PDB entry 1H4E | X-ray diffraction, 1.65 A resolution | chain A

[Chain A]
Protein: Molybdopterin-guanine dinucleotide biosynthesis protein A
Source organism: Escherichia coli
Reference sequence: P32173 (MOBA_ECOLI); residue numbers follow UniProt; this construct covers 1-194
Chain sequence (201 residues; numbered 1 to 201; the number before each row is that of its first residue):
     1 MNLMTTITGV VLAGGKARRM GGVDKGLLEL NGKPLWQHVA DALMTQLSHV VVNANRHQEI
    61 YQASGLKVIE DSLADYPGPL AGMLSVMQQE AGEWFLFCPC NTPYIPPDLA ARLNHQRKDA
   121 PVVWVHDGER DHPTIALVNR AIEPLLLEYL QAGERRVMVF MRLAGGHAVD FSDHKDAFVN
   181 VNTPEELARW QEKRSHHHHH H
Disordered / not traced: 1-3, 192-201
Differences from the reference sequence: engineered mutation N101 (Asp in P32173)
Swiss-Prot annotation at these positions:
  - binding site (GTP): L12 to G14, K25, N53, D71
  - mutagenesis: L12 to G14 (7.5-fold decrease in affinity for GTP and nearly no effect on catalytic activity. Displays a 3-fold decrease in activity with GTP and gains a low activity with CTP as substrate ...), G15 (G15L: Complete loss of catalytic activity. Still capable of binding MPT and MGD and interacting with both MoeA and MobB), R19 (R19A: Slight reduction in catalytic activity), G22 (G22L: Nearly no effect on catalytic activity), K25 (K25A: Marked reduction in catalytic activity. Still capable of interacting with both MoeA and MobB), G78 (G78L: Nearly no effect on catalytic activity), P79 to G82 (11-fold decrease in affinity for GTP and nearly no effect on catalytic activity. Displays a 3-fold decrease in activity with GTP and gains a low activity with CTP as substrate ...), G82 (G82L: Slight reduction in catalytic activity), R156 (R156A: Nearly no effect on catalytic activity), N180 (N180D: Nearly no effect on catalytic activity), N182 (N182D: Nearly no effect on catalytic activity)
Reported in the primary citation:
  - conformationally variable residues: K25
  - mutagenesis - G15L: abolished catalytic activity
  - mutagenesis - K25A, G82L: decreased catalytic activity
  - mutagenesis - G15L, K25A (2-fold), G78L: decreased binding to MGD
  - mutagenesis - R19A, G22L, N180D/N182D, N182D: unchanged catalytic activity
  - mutagenesis - G22L: increased binding to MGD
  - mutagenesis - G15L, K25A, G82L: increased binding to MoeA and MobB proteins
  - mutagenesis - R19A: unchanged binding to MGD

[In short]
Curated annotation (UniProt) lists 6 GTP-binding residues and 15 mutagenesis sites. From the paper: G15L, K25A
and G78L reduce binding to MGD; conformational variability at K25; 8 substitutions were tested in all.
Chain A is Molybdopterin-guanine dinucleotide biosynthesis protein A (Escherichia coli); the structure,
Biochemical and Structural Analysis of the Molybdenum Cofactor Biosynthesis protein MobA, was determined by
X-ray diffraction, deposited together with 1HJJ, 1HJL, 1H4C and 1H4D.
